PDB entry 7ZJT | X-ray diffraction, 1.96 A resolution | chain A

[Chain A]
Name: 4,5:9,10-diseco-3-hydroxy-5,9,17-trioxoandrosta-1(10), 2-diene-4-oate hydrolase
From: Mycobacterium tuberculosis H37Rv
Notes: EC 3.7.1.17, 3.7.1.8
UniProtKB: P9WNH5 (HSAD_MYCTU); residue numbers follow UniProt; this construct covers 1-291
Chain sequence (299 residues; row label = number of the first residue in the row):
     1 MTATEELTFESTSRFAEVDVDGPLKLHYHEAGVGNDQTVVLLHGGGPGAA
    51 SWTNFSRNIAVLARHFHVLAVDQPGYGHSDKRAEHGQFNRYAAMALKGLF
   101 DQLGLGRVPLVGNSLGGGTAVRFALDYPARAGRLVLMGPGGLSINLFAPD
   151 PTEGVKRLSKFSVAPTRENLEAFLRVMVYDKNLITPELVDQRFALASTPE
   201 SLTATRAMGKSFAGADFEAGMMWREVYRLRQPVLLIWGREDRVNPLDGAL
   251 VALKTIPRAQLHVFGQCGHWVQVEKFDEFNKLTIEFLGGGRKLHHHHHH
Unresolved in the structure: 1-6, 291-299
Sequence notes: expression tag (292-299)
Swiss-Prot annotation at these positions:
  - active site: H269 (Proton acceptor)
  - binding site (substrate): G45, G46, N54, N113, L115, R192, W270
  - site: S114 (Transition state stabilizer)
  - mutagenesis: S114 (S114A: Reduces the hydrolase activity)

[In short]
Curated annotation (UniProt) lists active-site residue H269, 7 substrate-binding residues and one mutagenesis
site.
Chain A is 4,5:9,10-diseco-3-hydroxy-5,9,17-trioxoandrosta-1(10), 2-diene-4-oate hydrolase (Mycobacterium
tuberculosis H37Rv); the structure, Crystal structure of HsaD from Mycobacterium tuberculosis at 1.96 A
resolution, was determined by X-ray diffraction (same publication as 7ZM1, 7ZM2, 7ZM3 and 7ZM4).
